4ZHE - chains B and C of the 4 polymer chains in the assembly; structure by X-ray diffraction, 2.50 A resolution.

Chain B (and C):
Molecule: ASPR2 protein
Organism: Oryza sativa subsp. japonica
Notes: fragment: n-terminal domain; chain C of this document is another copy of the same molecule, construct and numbering; everything in this record applies to it too
UniProtKB: Q5NBT9 (Q5NBT9_ORYSJ); numbering as in UniProt (aligned over 1-209)
Sequence (209 residues; each row starts with the number of its first residue):
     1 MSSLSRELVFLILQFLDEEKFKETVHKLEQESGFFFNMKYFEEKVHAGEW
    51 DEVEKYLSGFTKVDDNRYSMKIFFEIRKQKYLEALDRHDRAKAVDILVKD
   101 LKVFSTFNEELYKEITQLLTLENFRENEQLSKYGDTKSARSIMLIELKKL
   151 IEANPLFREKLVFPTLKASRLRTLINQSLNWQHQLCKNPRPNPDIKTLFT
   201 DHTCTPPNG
Disordered / not traced: 191-194, 208-209 (chain C: 189-195, 207-209)
Disulfides: Cys186-Cys204
Modified residues: Mse1, Mse38, Mse70, Mse143 (selenomethionine; parent Met)
UniProt features mapped onto this chain:
  - mutagenesis: Arg67 (R67A: Loss of interaction with EAR motif-containing full-length proteins), Tyr68 (Y68A: Loss of interaction with EAR motif-containing full-length proteins), Lys71 (K71A: Loss of interaction with EAR motif-containing full-length proteins), Phe74 (F74A: Loss of interaction with EAR motif-containing full-length proteins), Phe104 (F104A: Loss of interaction with EAR motif-containing full-length proteins), Leu111 (L111A: Loss of interaction with EAR motif-containing full-length proteins), Leu118 (L118A: Loss of interaction with EAR motif-containing full-length proteins), Leu130 (L130A: Loss of interaction with EAR motif-containing full-length proteins), Leu150 (L150A: Loss of interaction with EAR motif-containing full-length proteins), Asn176 (N176H: Aggregates formation)
Reported in the primary citation:
  - mutagenesis - N176H: decreased stability

Chain B / chain C interface:
Contacting residue pairs - 81 pairs, chain B then chain C:
  Mse1(B) - Glu19(C)
  Mse1(B) - Phe21(C)  hydrophobic
  Leu4(B) - Leu198(C)  hydrophobic
  Ser5(B) - Arg172(C)  hydrogen bond
  Glu7(B) - Thr197(C)  hydrogen bond
  Glu7(B) - Leu198(C)
  Glu7(B) - Phe199(C)
  Leu8(B) - Phe15(C)  hydrophobic
  Leu8(B) - Leu198(C)
  Leu11(B) - Leu198(C)  hydrophobic
  Leu11(B) - Phe199(C)  hydrophobic
  Ile12(B) - Ile12(C)  hydrophobic
  Ile12(B) - Phe15(C)  hydrophobic
  Phe15(B) - Leu8(C)  hydrophobic
  Phe15(B) - Ile12(C)  hydrophobic
  Leu16(B) - Leu28(C)  hydrophobic
  Phe21(B) - Leu28(C)  hydrophobic
  Phe21(B) - Glu31(C)
  Phe21(B) - Ser32(C)
  Lys22(B) - Glu31(C)  hydrogen bond (backbone-side chain)
  Glu23(B) - Lys27(C)  salt bridge
  Glu23(B) - Glu31(C)  hydrogen bond (backbone-side chain)
  Glu23(B) - Lys55(C)  salt bridge
  Thr24(B) - Thr24(C)
  Thr24(B) - Lys27(C)  hydrogen bond (side chain-backbone)
  Thr24(B) - Leu28(C)  hydrogen bond (side chain-backbone)
  Thr24(B) - Glu31(C)  hydrogen bond
  Lys27(B) - Glu23(C)  salt bridge
  Lys27(B) - Thr24(C)
  Lys27(B) - Lys27(C)
  Leu28(B) - Leu16(C)  hydrophobic
  Leu28(B) - Phe21(C)  hydrophobic
  Leu28(B) - Thr24(C)  hydrogen bond (backbone-side chain)
  Glu31(B) - Phe21(C)
  Glu31(B) - Lys22(C)  hydrogen bond (side chain-backbone)
  Glu31(B) - Glu23(C)  hydrogen bond (side chain-backbone)
  Glu31(B) - Thr24(C)  hydrogen bond
  Ser32(B) - Phe21(C)
  Lys55(B) - Glu23(C)  salt bridge
  Pro164(B) - Phe199(C)  hydrophobic
  Leu166(B) - Phe199(C)  hydrophobic
  Arg170(B) - Gln182(C)
  Arg170(B) - Leu198(C)  hydrogen bond (side chain-backbone)
  Arg170(B) - Phe199(C)  hydrogen bond (side chain-backbone)
  Arg170(B) - Thr200(C)  hydrogen bond (side chain-backbone)
  Arg170(B) - Asp201(C)  salt bridge
  Leu171(B) - Ile12(C)  hydrophobic
  Arg172(B) - Ser5(C)
  Leu174(B) - Ile175(C)  hydrophobic
  Leu174(B) - Ser178(C)
  Leu174(B) - Gln182(C)
  Leu174(B) - Leu198(C)  hydrophobic
  Gln177(B) - Ser178(C)
  Gln177(B) - Trp181(C)
  Gln177(B) - Gln182(C)  hydrogen bond
  Gln177(B) - Asp201(C)  hydrogen bond
  Ser178(B) - Leu174(C)
  Ser178(B) - Gln177(C)
  Ser178(B) - Ser178(C)
  Asn180(B) - Trp181(C)
  Trp181(B) - Gln177(C)
  Trp181(B) - Asn180(C)
  Trp181(B) - Trp181(C)
  Gln182(B) - Arg170(C)
  Gln182(B) - Leu174(C)
  Gln182(B) - Gln177(C)  hydrogen bond
  Ile195(B) - Leu4(C)  hydrophobic
  Lys196(B) - Leu4(C)
  Thr197(B) - Glu7(C)  hydrogen bond
  Leu198(B) - Leu4(C)
  Leu198(B) - Glu7(C)  hydrogen bond (backbone-side chain)
  Leu198(B) - Leu11(C)  hydrophobic
  Leu198(B) - Arg170(C)  hydrogen bond (backbone-side chain)
  Leu198(B) - Leu174(C)  hydrophobic
  Phe199(B) - Glu7(C)
  Phe199(B) - Pro164(C)  hydrophobic
  Phe199(B) - Leu166(C)  hydrophobic
  Phe199(B) - Arg170(C)  hydrogen bond (backbone-side chain)
  Thr200(B) - Arg170(C)
  Asp201(B) - Arg170(C)  salt bridge
  Asp201(B) - Gln177(C)  hydrogen bond
Interface residues without a listed pair, chain B (42 interface residues in all): Ser2, Val9, Phe10, Gln30, Ile175, Gln184
Interface residues without a listed pair, chain C (40 interface residues in all): Val9, Phe10, Gln30, Leu171, Gln184, Lys196

In short:
The interface between chain B and chain C involves 42 residues on one side and 40 on the other; the contacts
include 22 hydrogen bonds and 6 salt bridges. Polar pairs include Glu23(B)-Lys27(C), Glu23(B)-Lys55(C) and
Arg170(B)-Asp201(C). From UniProt: 10 mutagenesis sites on chain B. From the paper: N176H of chain B reduces
stability.
Chain B and chain C are both ASPR2 protein (Oryza sativa subsp. japonica); the structure, Crystal structure of
the SeMet substituted Topless related protein 2 (TPR2) N-terminal domain (1-209) from rice, was determined by
X-ray diffraction (same publication as 5C6Q, 5C6V, 5C7E and 5C7F).
